Entry 2HHH (X-ray diffraction, 3.35 A resolution); this record covers chains A and L of the 21 polymer chains in the assembly.

# Chain A
Molecule: 16S ribosomal RNA
Source organism: Thermus thermophilus
Sequence (1522 nucleotides; row label = number of the first residue in the row):
     1 UUUGUUGGAG AGUUUGAUCC UGGCUCAGGG UGAACGCUGG CGGCGUGCCU AAGACAUGCA
    61 AGUCGUGCGG GCCGCGGGGU UUUACUCCGU GGUCAGCGGC GGACGGGUGA GUAACGCGUG
   121 GGUGACCUAC CCGGAAGAGG GGGACAACCC GGGGAAACUC GGGCUAAUCC CCCAUGUGGA
   181 CCCGCCCCUU GGGGUGUGUC CAAAGGGCUU UGCCCGCUUC CGGAUGGGCC CGCGUCCCAU
   241 CAGCUAGUUG GUGGGGUAAU GGCCCACCAA GGCGACGACG GGUAGCCGGU CUGAGAGGAU
   301 GGCCGGCCAC AGGGGCACUG AGACACGGGC CCCACUCCUA CGGGAGGCAG CAGUUAGGAA
   361 UCUUCCGCAA UGGGCGCAAG CCUGACGGAG CGACGCCGCU UGGAGGAAGA AGCCCUUCGG
   421 GGUGUAAACU CCUGAACCCG GGACGAAACC CCCGACGAGG GGACUGACGG UACCGGGGUA
   481 AUAGCGCCGG CCAACUCCGU GCCAGCAGCC GCGGUAAUAC GGAGGGCGCG AGCGUUACCC
   541 GGAUUCACUG GGCGUAAAGG GCGUGUAGGC GGCCUGGGGC GUCCCAUGUG AAAGACCACG
   601 GCUCAACCGU GGGGGAGCGU GGGAUACGCU CAGGCUAGAC GGUGGGAGAG GGUGGUGGAA
   661 UUCCCGGAGU AGCGGUGAAA UGCGCAGAUA CCGGGAGGAA CGCCGAUGGC GAAGGCAGCC
   721 ACCUGGUCCA CCCGUGACGC UGAGGCGCGA AAGCGUGGGG AGCAAACCGG AUUAGAUACC
   781 CGGGUAGUCC ACGCCCUAAA CGAUGCGCGC UAGGUCUCUG GGUCUCCUGG GGGCCGAAGC
   841 UAACGCGUUA AGCGCGCCGC CUGGGGAGUA CGGCCGCAAG GCUGAAACUC AAAGGAAUUG
   901 ACGGGGGCCC GCACAAGCGG UGGAGCAUGU GGUUUAAUUC GAAGCAACGC GAAGAACCUU
   961 ACCAGGCCUU GACAUGCUAG GGAACCCGGG UGAAAGCCUG GGGUGCCCCG CGAGGGGAGC
  1021 CCUAGCACAG GUGCUGCAUG GCCGUCGUCA GCUCGUGCCG UGAGGUGUUG GGUUAAGUCC
  1081 CGCAACGAGC GCAACCCCCG CCGUUAGUUG CCAGCGGUUC GGCCGGGCAC UCUAACGGGA
  1141 CUGCCCGCGA AAGCGGGAGG AAGGAGGGGA CGACGUCUGG UCAGCAUGGC CCUUACGGCC
  1201 UGGGCGACAC ACGUGCUACA AUGCCCACUA CAAAGCGAUG CCACCCGGCA ACGGGGAGCU
  1261 AAUCGCAAAA AGGUGGGCCC AGUUCGGAUU GGGGUCUGCA ACCCGACCCC AUGAAGCCGG
  1321 AAUCGCUAGU AAUCGCGGAU CAGCCAUGCC GCGGUGAAUA CGUUCCCGGG CCUUGUACAC
  1381 ACCGCCCGUC ACGCCAUGGG AGCGGGCUCU ACCCGAAGUC GCCGGGAGCC UACGGGCAGG
  1441 CGCCGAGGGU AGGGCCCGUG ACUGGGGCGA AGUCGUAACA AGGUAGCUGU ACCGGAAGGU
  1501 GCGGCUGGAU CACCUCCUUU CU
Unresolved in the structure: 1-5, 1511-1522
Small-molecule neighbours:
  - kasugamycin (KSG; (1S,2R,3S,4R,5S,6S)-2,3,4,5,6-pentahydroxycyclohexyl 2-amino-4-{[carboxy(imino)methyl]amino}-2,3,4,6-tetradeoxy-alpha-D-arabino-hexopyranoside), molecule 1: G677, U772, U773
  - kasugamycin (KSG), molecule 2: A776, A778, C779, G904, U1476, A1477, G1482, G1483, U1484

# Chain L
Name: 30S ribosomal protein S12
Source organism: Thermus thermophilus
Reference sequence: P17293 (RS12_THETH); residues 5-135 here correspond to UniProt positions 1-131 (UniProt number = residue number - 4)
Amino-acid sequence (135 residues; numbered 1 to 135; the number before each row is that of its first residue):
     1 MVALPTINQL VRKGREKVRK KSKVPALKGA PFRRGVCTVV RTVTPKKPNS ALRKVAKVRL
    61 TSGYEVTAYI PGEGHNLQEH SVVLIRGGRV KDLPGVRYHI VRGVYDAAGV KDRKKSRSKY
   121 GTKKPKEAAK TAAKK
Unresolved in the structure: 1-4, 129-135
Sequence notes: insertion (2-4)

# Interface between chain A and chain L
Residue-residue contacts - 128 pairs, chain A then chain L:
  C24(A) with Lys23(L), phosphate contact
  U25(A) with Lys23(L), salt bridge to the phosphate
  A33(A) with Pro31(L), base contact
  A34(A) with Phe32(L), sugar contact
  C35(A) with Phe32(L), sugar contact; Val101(L), sugar contact; Val104(L), phosphate contact
  G36(A) with Val104(L), phosphate contact; Ser118(L), hydrogen bond to the base; Gly121(L), sugar contact
  C37(A) with Arg117(L), hydrogen bond to the sugar; Ser118(L), sugar contact; Thr122(L), sugar contact; Lys123(L), phosphate contact; Lys124(L), hydrogen bond to the phosphate
  U38(A) with Lys123(L), phosphate contact; Lys124(L), hydrogen bond to the phosphate
  U50(A) with Lys28(L), hydrogen bond to the base
  C237(A) with Arg19(L), hydrogen bond to the phosphate
  G358(A) with Lys28(L), hydrogen bond to the sugar; Arg34(L), salt bridge to the phosphate; Thr61(L), hydrogen bond to the phosphate
  A359(A) with Ala30(L), base contact; Pro31(L), base contact; Phe32(L), base contact; Arg33(L), salt bridge to the phosphate; Arg34(L), salt bridge to the phosphate; Thr61(L), hydrogen bond to the phosphate; Tyr105(L), sugar contact
  A360(A) with Lys28(L), base contact
  G484(A) with Lys124(L), salt bridge to the phosphate
  C485(A) with Arg117(L), salt bridge to the phosphate; Ser118(L), phosphate contact; Lys124(L), salt bridge to the phosphate
  G486(A) with Lys115(L), phosphate contact; Ser116(L), phosphate contact; Arg117(L), hydrogen bond to the phosphate; Ser118(L), hydrogen bond to the phosphate; Lys119(L), hydrogen bond to the phosphate
  C487(A) with Ser116(L), hydrogen bond to the phosphate; Lys119(L), salt bridge to the phosphate
  C502(A) with Pro48(L), base contact; Ser50(L), hydrogen bond to the sugar
  C503(A) with Ser50(L), hydrogen bond to the phosphate; Ala51(L), phosphate contact
  A504(A) with Ala51(L), phosphate contact; Leu52(L), hydrogen bond to the phosphate; Lys54(L), salt bridge to the phosphate; Glu73(L), hydrogen bond to the sugar
  G505(A) with Arg53(L), hydrogen bond to the base; Lys54(L), salt bridge to the phosphate; Gly72(L), sugar contact; Glu73(L), phosphate contact; Gly74(L), phosphate contact
  C506(A) with Asn49(L), hydrogen bond to the base; Arg53(L), base contact; Tyr69(L), hydrogen bond to the phosphate; Pro71(L), phosphate contact; Gly72(L), hydrogen bond to the phosphate; Asp92(L), base contact; Tyr120(L), hydrogen bond to the phosphate
  A507(A) with Arg53(L), base contact; Val90(L), base contact; Lys91(L), base contact; Asp92(L), base contact; Tyr120(L), hydrogen bond to the phosphate
  C510(A) with Lys91(L), salt bridge to the phosphate
  G511(A) with Asn49(L), base contact; Asp92(L), base contact
  C512(A) with Asn49(L), hydrogen bond to the base
  G513(A) with Asn49(L), base contact; Ser50(L), hydrogen bond to the base; Ala51(L), base contact
  G521(A) with Glu73(L), sugar contact; Arg113(L), salt bridge to the phosphate
  G522(A) with Asp112(L), sugar contact; Arg113(L), salt bridge to the phosphate; Lys114(L), hydrogen bond to the phosphate; Lys115(L), hydrogen bond to the phosphate
  A523(A) with Lys114(L), salt bridge to the phosphate; Lys115(L), salt bridge to the phosphate
  G534(A) with Lys119(L), sugar contact
  U535(A) with Arg86(L), sugar contact
  U536(A) with Pro31(L), hydrogen bond to the sugar; Arg86(L), hydrogen bond to the sugar; Gly87(L), phosphate contact
  A537(A) with Val24(L), phosphate contact; Gly29(L), hydrogen bond to the sugar; Ala30(L), sugar contact; Pro31(L), sugar contact
  C538(A) with Ser22(L), hydrogen bond to the phosphate
  C540(A) with Lys20(L), salt bridge to the phosphate
  C546(A) with Arg15(L), sugar contact; Glu16(L), hydrogen bond to the sugar; Lys17(L), phosphate contact
  A547(A) with Arg15(L), base contact; Lys17(L), salt bridge to the phosphate
  C548(A) with Leu10(L), sugar contact; Arg15(L), salt bridge to the phosphate
  G551(A) with Pro5(L), base contact; Arg15(L), hydrogen bond to the base
  G552(A) with Pro5(L), base contact
  G569(A) with Asn8(L), sugar contact
  C857(A) with Thr6(L), base contact
  C858(A) with Thr6(L), hydrogen bond to the phosphate; Asn8(L), hydrogen bond to the phosphate; Gln9(L), phosphate contact; Arg12(L), salt bridge to the phosphate
  G859(A) with Gln9(L), hydrogen bond to the phosphate; Arg12(L), salt bridge to the phosphate; Lys13(L), salt bridge to the phosphate
  C860(A) with Lys13(L), salt bridge to the phosphate
  U862(A) with Arg15(L), hydrogen bond to the base
  A886(A) with Lys21(L), salt bridge to the phosphate
  A887(A) with Lys21(L), salt bridge to the phosphate
  C888(A) with Arg97(L), salt bridge to the phosphate
  U889(A) with Gly95(L), hydrogen bond to the phosphate; Arg97(L), salt bridge to the phosphate
  C890(A) with Lys46(L), salt bridge to the phosphate; Lys47(L), hydrogen bond to the phosphate; Pro94(L), phosphate contact
  A891(A) with Lys46(L), phosphate contact; Lys47(L), salt bridge to the phosphate; Lys91(L), salt bridge to the phosphate
  C1395(A) with Lys57(L), salt bridge to the phosphate
  C1468(A) with Lys46(L), sugar contact
  G1469(A) with Lys46(L), salt bridge to the phosphate
  A1470(A) with Lys47(L), phosphate contact
Other interface residues (no listed pair), chain A (62 interface residues in all): C238, G298, C509, C539, C861
Other interface residues (no listed pair), chain L (66 interface residues in all): Val18, Leu84, Arg89

# Overview
62 residues of chain A and 66 residues of chain L are in contact, with 39 hydrogen bonds and 31 salt bridges.
Polar contacts include G36(A)-Ser118(L), U50(A)-Lys28(L) and G505(A)-Arg53(L). Chain A binds kasugamycin.
Here chain A is 16S ribosomal RNA and chain L is 30S ribosomal protein S12, both from Thermus thermophilus.
Entry 2HHH (Crystal structure of kasugamycin bound to the 30S ribosomal subunit) was determined by X-ray
diffraction.
